PDB entry 9CYY | electron microscopy, 3.00 A resolution | chains 0 and Z of the 29 polymer chains in the assembly

# Chain 0
Protein: Inner capsid protein sigma-2
From: Mammalian orthoreovirus 3 Dearing
UniProtKB: P03525 (SIGM2_REOVD); numbering as in UniProt (aligned over 1-418)
Amino-acid sequence (418 residues; row label = number of the first residue in the row):
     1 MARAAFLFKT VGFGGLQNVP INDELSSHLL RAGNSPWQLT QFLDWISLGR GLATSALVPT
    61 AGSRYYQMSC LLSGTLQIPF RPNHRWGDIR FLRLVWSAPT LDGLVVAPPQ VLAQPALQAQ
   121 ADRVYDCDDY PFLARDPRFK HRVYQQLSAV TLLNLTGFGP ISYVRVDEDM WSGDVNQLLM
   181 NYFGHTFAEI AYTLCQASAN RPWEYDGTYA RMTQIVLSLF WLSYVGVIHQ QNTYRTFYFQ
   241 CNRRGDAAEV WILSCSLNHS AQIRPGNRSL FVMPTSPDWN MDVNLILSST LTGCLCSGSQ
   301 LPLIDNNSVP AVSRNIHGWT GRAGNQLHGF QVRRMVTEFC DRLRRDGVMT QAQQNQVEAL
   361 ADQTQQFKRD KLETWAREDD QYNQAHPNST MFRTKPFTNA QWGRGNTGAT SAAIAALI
UniProt features mapped onto this chain:
  - natural variant: A188 (A188V: In strain: Mutant ts447), A323 (A323V: In strain: Mutant ts447), N383 (N383D: In strain: Mutant ts447)

# Chain Z
Protein: Lambda 1
From: Mammalian orthoreovirus 3 Dearing
UniProtKB: F1ARN3 (F1ARN3_9REOV); residue numbers follow UniProt; this construct covers 1-1275
Amino-acid sequence (1275 residues; each row starts with the number of its first residue):
     1 MKRIPRKTKG KSSGKGNDST ERADDGSSQL RDKQNNKAGP ATTEPGTSNR EQYKARPGIA
    61 SVQRATESAE MPMKNNDEGT PDKKGNTKGD LVNEHSEAKD EADEATKKQA KDTDKSKAQV
   121 TYSDTGINNA NELSRSGNVD NEGGSNQKPM STRIAEATSA IVSKHPARVG LPPTASSGHG
   181 YQCHVCSAVL FSPLDLDAHV ASHGLHGNMT LTSSDIQRHI TEFISSWQNH PIVQVSADVE
   241 NKKTAQLLHA DTPRLVTWDA GLCTSFKIVP IVPAQVPQDV LAYTFFTSSY AIQSPFPEAA
   301 VSRIVVHTRW ASNVDFDRDS SVIMAPPTEN NIHLFKQLLN TETLSVRGAN PLMFRANVLH
   361 MLLEFVLDNL YLNRHTGFSQ DHTPFTEGAN LRSLPGPDAE KWYSIMYPTR MGTPNVSKIC
   421 NFVASCVRNR VGRFDRAQMM NGAMSEWVDV FETSDALTVS IRGRWMARLA RMNINPTEIE
   481 WALTECAQGY VTVTSPYAPS VNRLMPYRIS NAERQISQII RIMNIGNNAT VIQPVLQDIS
   541 VLLQRISPLQ IDPTIISNTM STVSESTTQT LSPASSILGK LRPSNSDFSS FRVALAGWLY
   601 NGVVTTVIDD SSYPKDGGSV TSLENLWDFF ILALALPLTT DPCAPVKAFM TLANMMVGFE
   661 TIPMDNQIYT QSRRASAFST PHTWPRCFMN IQLISPIDAP ILRQWAEIIH RYWPNPSQIR
   721 YGAPNVFGSA NLFTPPEVLL LPIDHQPANV TTPTLDFTNE LTNWRARVCE LMKNLVDNQR
   781 YQPGWTQSLV SSMRGTLDKL KLIKSMTPMY LQQLAPVELA VIAPMLPFPP FQVPYVRLDR
   841 DRVPTMVGVT RQSRDTITQP ALSLSTTNTT VGVPLALDAR AITVALLSGK YPPDLVTNVW
   901 YADAIYPMYA DTEVFSNLQR DMITCEAVQT LVTLVAQISE TQYPVDRYLD WIPSLRASAA
   961 TAATFAEWVN TSMKTAFDLS DMLLEPLLSG DPRMTQLAIQ YQQYNGRTFN IIPEMPGSVI
  1021 ADCVQLTAEV FNHEYNLFGI ARGDIIIGRV QSTHLWSPLA PPPDLVFDRD TPGVHIFGRD
  1081 CRISFGMNGA APMIRDETGL MVPFEGNWIF PLALWQMNTR YFNQQFDAWI KTGELRIRIE
  1141 MGAYPYMLHY YDPRQYANAW NLTSAWLEEI TPTSIPSVPF MVPISSDHDI SSAPAVQYII
  1201 STEYNDRSLF CTNSSSPQTI AGPDKHIPVE RYNILTNPDA PPTQIQLPEV VDLYNVVTRY
  1261 AYETPPITAV VMGVP
Not modelled in the structure: 1-180, 207-215

# Interface between chain 0 and chain Z
Contacting residue pairs - 41 pairs, chain 0 then chain Z:
  W45(0) with Y497(Z), hydrogen bond (side chain-backbone); A498(Z); P499(Z)
  S47(0) with Y497(Z), hydrogen bond (side chain-backbone)
  R50(0) with W481(Z)
  D174(0) with D449(Z)
  Q177(0) with G463(Z), hydrogen bond (side chain-backbone); M466(Z)
  L178(0) with W447(Z), hydrophobic
  M180(0) with A467(Z), hydrophobic; A470(Z)
  N181(0) with Y1262(Z), hydrogen bond
  Y182(0) with M439(Z)
  F183(0) with A470(Z); R471(Z)
  G184(0) with N473(Z); N475(Z), hydrogen bond (backbone-side chain)
  H185(0) with N473(Z), hydrogen bond; S500(Z), hydrogen bond (side chain-backbone); V501(Z); R503(Z)
  T186(0) with N475(Z)
  E189(0) with Y497(Z); A498(Z); P499(Z); S500(Z), hydrogen bond (side chain-backbone); R503(Z), salt bridge
  T193(0) with M439(Z); V501(Z)
  A197(0) with Q438(Z), hydrogen bond (backbone-side chain); M439(Z), hydrophobic
  N200(0) with Q438(Z), hydrogen bond (side chain-backbone); M440(Z)
  R201(0) with R436(Z); A437(Z), hydrogen bond (side chain-backbone); Q438(Z), hydrogen bond (backbone-side chain)
  W203(0) with Q438(Z)
  T208(0) with D435(Z)
  Y209(0) with Q438(Z)
  I252(0) with N475(Z)
  C255(0) with R471(Z)
Other interface residues (no listed pair), chain 0 (29 interface residues in all): Y192, L194, S198, N242, V250, L257
Other interface residues (no listed pair), chain Z (30 interface residues in all): I474, T477, E478, P496, N502, T1258, Y1260

# Overview
29 residues of chain 0 and 30 residues of chain Z are in contact; the contacts include 12 hydrogen bonds and 1
salt bridge. Polar contacts include E189(0)-R503(Z), W45(0)-Y497(Z) and S47(0)-Y497(Z).
Here chain 0 is Inner capsid protein sigma-2 and chain Z is Lambda 1, both from Mammalian orthoreovirus 3
Dearing. Entry 9CYY (Cryo-EM structure of MRV virion) was determined by electron microscopy together with 9CYT
and 9CYX from the same study.
